9ATB - chains D and g of the 22 polymer chains in the assembly; structure by electron microscopy, 3.40 A resolution.

[Chain D (and g)]
Name: Flagellin
Organism: Cupriavidus gilardii
Notes: chain g of this document is another copy of the same molecule, construct and numbering; everything in this record applies to it too
UniProt: A0A849B394 (A0A849B394_9BURK); the construct has insertions or renumbered stretches relative to UniProt, so the offset changes along the chain: 1-285 = UniProt 1-285; 287-397 = UniProt 286-396
Sequence (397 residues; numbered 1 to 397; the number before each row is that of its first residue):
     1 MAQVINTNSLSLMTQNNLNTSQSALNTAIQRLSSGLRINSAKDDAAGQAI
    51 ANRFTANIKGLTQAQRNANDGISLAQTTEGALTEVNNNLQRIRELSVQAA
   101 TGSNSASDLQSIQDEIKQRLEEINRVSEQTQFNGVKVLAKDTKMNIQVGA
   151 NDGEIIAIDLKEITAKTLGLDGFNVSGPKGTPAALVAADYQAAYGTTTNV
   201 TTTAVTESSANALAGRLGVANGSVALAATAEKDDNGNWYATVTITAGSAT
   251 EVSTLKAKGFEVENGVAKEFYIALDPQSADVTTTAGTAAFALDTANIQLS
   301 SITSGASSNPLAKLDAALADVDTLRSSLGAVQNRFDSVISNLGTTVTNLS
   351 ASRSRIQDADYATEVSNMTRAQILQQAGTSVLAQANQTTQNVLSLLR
Unresolved in the structure: 1, 397
Sequence notes: conflict Lys59 (Arg in A0A849B394), Thr196 (Ala in A0A849B394), Asn199 (Gln in A0A849B394), 21 further conflict positions vs the reference (A0A849B394) not listed; insertion (286)

[How chain D and chain g interact]
Residue-residue contacts (8):
  Ile5(D) - Ile373(g)  hydrophobic
  Ile5(D) - Leu374(g)  hydrophobic
  Asn6(D) - Arg370(g)  hydrogen bond
  Gln15(D) - Ala362(g)
  Gln15(D) - Thr363(g)
  Gln390(D) - Ile373(g)
  Leu393(D) - Gln376(g)
  Leu396(D) - Ala377(g)  hydrophobic
Also at the interface, not in a pair above, chain D (9 interface residues in all): Ser11, Asn386, Thr389
Also at the interface, not in a pair above, chain g (11 interface residues in all): Val365, Ser366, Thr369, Ser380

[In short]
9 residues of chain D and 11 residues of chain g are in contact; the contacts include 1 hydrogen bond. Its one
hydrogen-bonded contact is Asn6(D)-Arg370(g).
Both chains are Flagellin (Cupriavidus gilardii). Entry 9ATB (cryo-EM of Cupriavidus gilardii flagellum) was
determined by electron microscopy together with 9ATL from the same study.
